PDB entry 1MQL | X-ray diffraction, 2.90 A resolution | chains D and E of the 6 polymer chains in the assembly

[Chain D]
Molecule: Hemagglutinin HA1 chain
Organism: Influenza A virus
Reference sequence: P03442 (HEMA_IADU3); residues 1-329 here correspond to UniProt positions 17-345 (UniProt number = residue number + 16)
Amino-acid sequence (329 residues; numbered 1 to 329; the number before each row is that of its first residue):
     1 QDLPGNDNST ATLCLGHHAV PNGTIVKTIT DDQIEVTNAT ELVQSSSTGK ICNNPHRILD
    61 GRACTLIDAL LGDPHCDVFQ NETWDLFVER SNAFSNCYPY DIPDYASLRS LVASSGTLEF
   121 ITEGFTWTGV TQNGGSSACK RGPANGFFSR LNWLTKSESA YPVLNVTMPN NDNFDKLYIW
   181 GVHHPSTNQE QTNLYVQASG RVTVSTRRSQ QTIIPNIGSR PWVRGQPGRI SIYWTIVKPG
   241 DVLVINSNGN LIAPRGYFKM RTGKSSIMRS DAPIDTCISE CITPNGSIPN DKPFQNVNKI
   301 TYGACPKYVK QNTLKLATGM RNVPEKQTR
Disordered / not traced: 1-8, 327-329
Disulfides: Cys52-Cys277, Cys64-Cys76, Cys97-Cys139, Cys281-Cys305
Residues lining bound ligands:
  - N-acetylglucosamine (NAG; 2-acetamido-2-deoxy-beta-D-glucopyranose), molecule 1: Asn81, Phe120, Ile121, Arg150
  - N-acetylglucosamine (NAG), molecule 2: Thr187, Ser219, Arg220, Trp222
  - 2-acetamido-2-deoxy-alpha-D-glucopyranose (NDG), molecule 1: Asn165, Thr167, Val244
  - 2-acetamido-2-deoxy-alpha-D-glucopyranose (NDG), molecule 2: Arg220, Pro221, Trp222

[Chain E]
Molecule: Hemagglutinin HA2 chain
Organism: Influenza A virus
Reference sequence: P03442 (HEMA_IADU3); residues 1-221 here correspond to UniProt positions 346-566 (UniProt number = residue number + 345)
Amino-acid sequence (221 residues; row label = number of the first residue in the row):
     1 GLFGAIAGFI ENGWEGMIDG WYGFRHQNSE GTGQAADLKS TQAAIDQINR KLNRVIEKTN
    61 EKFHQIEKEF SEVEGRIQDL EKYVEDTKID LWSYNAELLV ALENQHTIDL ADSEMNKLFE
   121 KTRRQLRENA EDMGNGCFKI YHKCDNACIE SIRNGTYDHD IYRDEALNNR FQIKGVELKS
   181 GYKDWILWIS FAISCLLLCV VLLGFIMWAC QRGNIRCNIC I
Disordered / not traced: 173-221
Disulfides: Cys144-Cys148
Residues lining bound ligands: 2-acetamido-2-deoxy-alpha-D-glucopyranose (NDG): Ala147, Glu150, Ser151, Asn154, Thr156

[How chain D and chain E interact]
Inter-chain disulfides: Cys14(D)-Cys137(E)
Contacting residue pairs - 134 pairs, chain D then chain E:
  Ser9(D) - His142(E)
  Ser9(D) - Lys143(E)  hydrogen bond (backbone-backbone)
  Ser9(D) - Glu165(E)
  Thr10(D) - Ile140(E)
  Thr10(D) - Tyr141(E)
  Thr10(D) - His142(E)
  Ala11(D) - Gln27(E)
  Ala11(D) - Asn28(E)
  Ala11(D) - Lys139(E)
  Ala11(D) - Ile140(E)  hydrogen bond (backbone-backbone)
  Ala11(D) - Cys144(E)  hydrophobic
  Thr12(D) - Arg25(E)
  Thr12(D) - His26(E)
  Thr12(D) - Gln27(E)  hydrogen bond (backbone-backbone)
  Thr12(D) - Met133(E)
  Thr12(D) - Phe138(E)
  Leu13(D) - Phe24(E)  hydrophobic
  Leu13(D) - Arg25(E)
  Leu13(D) - Thr122(E)
  Leu13(D) - Cys137(E)
  Leu13(D) - Phe138(E)  hydrogen bond (backbone-backbone)
  Leu13(D) - Ile152(E)  hydrophobic
  Cys14(D) - Trp14(E)
  Cys14(D) - Gly23(E)
  Cys14(D) - Phe24(E)
  Cys14(D) - Arg25(E)  hydrogen bond (backbone-backbone)
  Cys14(D) - Gly136(E)
  Cys14(D) - Cys137(E)  disulfide
  Leu15(D) - Ile10(E)
  Leu15(D) - Trp14(E)
  Leu15(D) - Gly23(E)
  Leu15(D) - Phe24(E)  hydrophobic
  Leu15(D) - Met115(E)  hydrophobic
  Leu15(D) - Leu118(E)
  Leu15(D) - Phe119(E)  hydrophobic
  Leu15(D) - Thr122(E)
  Leu15(D) - Gly136(E)  hydrogen bond (backbone-backbone)
  Gly16(D) - Trp14(E)
  Gly16(D) - Tyr22(E)
  Gly16(D) - Gly23(E)  hydrogen bond (backbone-backbone)
  Gly16(D) - Met115(E)
  His17(D) - Ile6(E)
  His17(D) - Ile10(E)
  His17(D) - Asn12(E)  hydrogen bond (side chain-backbone)
  His17(D) - Gly13(E)
  His17(D) - Trp14(E)  hydrogen bond (backbone-backbone)
  His17(D) - Trp21(E)
  His18(D) - Trp14(E)
  His18(D) - Met17(E)
  His18(D) - Gly20(E)  hydrogen bond (side chain-backbone)
  His18(D) - Trp21(E)  hydrogen bond (backbone-backbone)
  Ala19(D) - Gly13(E)
  Ala19(D) - Trp14(E)  hydrogen bond (backbone-backbone)
  Ala19(D) - Glu15(E)
  Val20(D) - Glu15(E)
  Pro21(D) - Glu15(E)
  Val26(D) - Asn104(E)
  Lys27(D) - Glu97(E)  salt bridge
  Lys27(D) - Asn104(E)  hydrogen bond (backbone-side chain)
  Thr28(D) - Ala101(E)
  Thr28(D) - Gln105(E)  hydrogen bond
  Ile29(D) - Ala101(E)
  Ile29(D) - Leu102(E)  hydrophobic
  Ile29(D) - Gln105(E)
  Thr30(D) - Gln105(E)  hydrogen bond
  Ile34(D) - Ile108(E)  hydrophobic
  Val36(D) - Ile108(E)  hydrophobic
  Thr40(D) - Leu52(E)
  Leu42(D) - Val100(E)  hydrophobic
  Arg109(D) - Glu67(E)  salt bridge
  Ser114(D) - His64(E)
  Gly263(D) - His64(E)  hydrogen bond (backbone-side chain)
  Lys264(D) - Phe63(E)
  Lys264(D) - His64(E)
  Ser265(D) - His64(E)
  Ser266(D) - Phe63(E)
  Ser266(D) - His64(E)
  Arg269(D) - Glu67(E)  salt bridge
  Glu280(D) - Glu61(E)
  Asn290(D) - Thr59(E)
  Asp291(D) - Ile56(E)
  Pro293(D) - Val55(E)
  Phe294(D) - Ala96(E)  hydrophobic
  Lys299(D) - Lys68(E)  hydrogen bond (backbone-side chain)
  Lys299(D) - Glu85(E)
  Lys299(D) - Ile89(E)
  Thr301(D) - Lys62(E)
  Thr301(D) - Gln65(E)  hydrogen bond (backbone-side chain)
  Tyr302(D) - Lys62(E)
  Tyr302(D) - Phe63(E)  hydrophobic
  Gly303(D) - Glu61(E)
  Gly303(D) - Lys62(E)  hydrogen bond (backbone-backbone)
  Gly303(D) - Phe63(E)
  Ala304(D) - Thr59(E)
  Ala304(D) - Asn60(E)
  Ala304(D) - Glu61(E)  hydrogen bond (backbone-side chain)
  Cys305(D) - Asn60(E)
  Lys307(D) - Asn60(E)
  Tyr308(D) - Ile89(E)  hydrophobic
  Val309(D) - Trp92(E)
  Val309(D) - Ser93(E)
  Lys310(D) - Ile89(E)
  Lys310(D) - Asp90(E)  salt bridge
  Lys310(D) - Ser93(E)  hydrogen bond (backbone-side chain)
  Gln311(D) - Ser93(E)  hydrogen bond (side chain-backbone)
  Gln311(D) - Ala96(E)
  Gln311(D) - Glu97(E)  hydrogen bond
  Leu314(D) - Ala96(E)  hydrophobic
  Leu314(D) - Glu97(E)
  Lys315(D) - Asn104(E)  hydrogen bond (backbone-side chain)
  Leu316(D) - Leu52(E)  hydrophobic
  Leu316(D) - Glu103(E)
  Leu316(D) - Asn104(E)
  Ala317(D) - Asn104(E)  hydrogen bond (backbone-side chain)
  Ala317(D) - Thr107(E)
  Thr318(D) - Ile48(E)
  Thr318(D) - Leu52(E)
  Gly319(D) - Trp21(E)
  Met320(D) - Ile6(E)  hydrophobic
  Met320(D) - Trp21(E)
  Met320(D) - Tyr22(E)
  Met320(D) - Ala111(E)  hydrophobic
  Arg321(D) - Ala7(E)
  Arg321(D) - Ile108(E)
  Val323(D) - Ala7(E)  hydrophobic
  Val323(D) - Glu11(E)
  Val323(D) - Gly13(E)  hydrogen bond (backbone-backbone)
  Pro324(D) - Glu15(E)
  Glu325(D) - Asn12(E)
  Glu325(D) - Gly13(E)
  Glu325(D) - Trp14(E)
  Glu325(D) - Glu15(E)  hydrogen bond (side chain-backbone)
  Glu325(D) - Gly16(E)
  Lys326(D) - Asn12(E)  hydrogen bond (backbone-side chain)
Other interface residues (no listed pair), chain D (59 interface residues in all): Lys292, Ile300
Other interface residues (no listed pair), chain E (68 interface residues in all): Glu69, Leu99, Ile149, Asn169

[In short]
59 residues of chain D face 68 of chain E across their interface, with 1 disulfide bond, 28 hydrogen bonds and
4 salt bridges. Polar contacts include Lys27(D)-Glu97(E), Arg109(D)-Glu67(E) and Arg269(D)-Glu67(E). Ligands
of chain D: N-acetylglucosamine and 2-acetamido-2-deoxy-alpha-D-glucopyranose. Bound to chain E:
2-acetamido-2-deoxy-alpha-D-glucopyranose.
Here chain D is Hemagglutinin HA1 chain and chain E is Hemagglutinin HA2 chain, both from Influenza A virus.
Entry 1MQL (BHA of Ukr/63) was determined by X-ray diffraction together with 1MQM and 1MQN from the same
study.
